PDB entry 8KCC | electron microscopy, 3.10 A resolution | chains G and J of the 11 polymer chains in the assembly

Chain G:
Name: Histone H4
From: Arabidopsis thaliana
Reference sequence: P59259 (H4_ARATH); residues 0-102 here correspond to UniProt positions 1-103 (UniProt number = residue number + 1)
Chain sequence (103 residues; row label = number of the first residue in the row; numbering starts at 0):
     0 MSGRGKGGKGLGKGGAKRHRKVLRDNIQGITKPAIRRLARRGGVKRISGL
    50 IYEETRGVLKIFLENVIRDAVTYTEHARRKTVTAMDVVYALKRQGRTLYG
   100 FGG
Unresolved in the structure: 0-22
Swiss-Prot annotation at these positions:
  - DNA-binding region: Lys16 to Lys20

Chain J:
Molecule: 170-nt DNA strand
Sequence (170 nucleotides; row label = number of the first residue in the row; numbers below 1 keep their minus sign (DA-19 is residue -19)):
   -19 ATCGCGACACCGGCACTGGAACAGGATGTATATATGTGACACGTGCCTGG
    31 AGACTAGGGAGTAATCCCCTTGGCGGTTAAAACGCGGGGGACAGCGCGTA
    81 CGTGCGTTTAAGCGGTGCTAGAGCTGTCTACGACCAATTGAGCGGCCTCG
   131 GCACCGGGATTCTCCAGGAT
Unresolved in the structure: -19 to 0

How chain G and chain J interact:
Contacting residue pairs (11; chain G residue first):
  Arg35(G) with DG82(J), salt bridge to the phosphate
  Arg45(G) with DC81(J), sugar contact; DG82(J), phosphate contact
  Ile46(G) with DC81(J), phosphate contact; DG82(J), hydrogen bond to the phosphate
  Ser47(G) with DC81(J), hydrogen bond to the phosphate
  Gly48(G) with DC81(J), hydrogen bond to the phosphate
  Arg78(G) with DA102(J), phosphate contact
  Lys79(G) with DA102(J), hydrogen bond to the phosphate
  Thr80(G) with DG101(J), phosphate contact; DA102(J), hydrogen bond to the phosphate
Other interface residues (no listed pair), chain G (11 interface residues in all): Arg39, Lys44, Tyr51
Other interface residues (no listed pair), chain J (6 interface residues in all): DT83, DG103

Overview:
11 residues of chain G face 6 of chain J across their interface; the contacts include 5 hydrogen bonds and 1
salt bridge. Among the polar pairs are Ile46(G)-DG82(J), Ser47(G)-DC81(J) and Gly48(G)-DC81(J). Curated
annotation (UniProt) lists a DNA-binding region on chain G.
Chain G is Histone H4 (Arabidopsis thaliana) and chain J is a 170-nt DNA strand; the structure, Complex of
DDM1-nucleosome(H2A.W) complex with DDM1 bound to SHL2, was determined by electron microscopy together with
8KCB from the same study.
